PDB entry 9VWT | X-ray diffraction, 1.77 A resolution | chains A and B

# Chain A
Molecule: Plasma kallikrein light chain
From: Homo sapiens
Reference sequence: P03952 (KLKB1_HUMAN); the construct lacks a stretch of the UniProt sequence and is renumbered around it, so the offset changes along the chain: 16-38 = UniProt 391-413; 39-60 = UniProt 416-437; 66-148 = UniProt 447-529; 150-173 = UniProt 530-553; 5 more segments
Amino-acid sequence (237 residues; row label = number of the first residue in the row; note: 10 numbers in that range are skipped by the numbering (no residue carries them; nothing is unmodelled there); a row labelled like 38A-38B holds insertion residues (38A, then the next letters in order)):
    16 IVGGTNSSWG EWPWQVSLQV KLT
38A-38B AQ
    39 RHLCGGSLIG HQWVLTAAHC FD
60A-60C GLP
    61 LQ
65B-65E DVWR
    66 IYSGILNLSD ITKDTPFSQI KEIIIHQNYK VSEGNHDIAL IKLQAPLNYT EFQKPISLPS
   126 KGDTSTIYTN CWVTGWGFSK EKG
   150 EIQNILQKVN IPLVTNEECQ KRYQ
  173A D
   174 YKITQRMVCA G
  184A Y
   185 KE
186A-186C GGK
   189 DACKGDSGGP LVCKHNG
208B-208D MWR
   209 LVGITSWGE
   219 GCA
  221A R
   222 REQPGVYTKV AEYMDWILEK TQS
Differences from the reference sequence: engineered mutation Ser122 (Cys503 in P03952)
Disulfide bonds: Cys42-Cys58, Cys136-Cys201, Cys168-Cys182, Cys191-Cys220
Swiss-Prot annotation at these positions:
  - active site (Charge relay system): His57, Asp102, Ser195
  - glycosylation (N-linked (GlcNAc...) asparagine): Asn21, Asn72, Asn113

# Chain B
Molecule: peptide inhibitor
Amino-acid sequence (10 residues; row label = number of the first residue in the row):
     1 CPAYSXYLDC
Modified positions: M70 ((2S)-2-azanyl-3-(1-carbamimidoylpiperidin-4-yl)propanoic acid) at position 6
Disulfide bonds: Cys1-Cys10

# Chain A / chain B interface
Pairs across the interface - 34 pairs, chain A then chain B:
  Arg39(A) with Asp9(B), salt bridge
  His40(A) with Leu8(B)
  Leu41(A) with Tyr7(B)
  His57(A) with Tyr7(B)
  Cys58(A) with Tyr7(B)
  Asp60(A) with Tyr7(B)
  Leu60B(A) with Tyr7(B)
  Val96(A) with Pro2(B)
  Phe143(A) with Leu8(B), hydrophobic
  Ile151(A) with Leu8(B), hydrophobic
  Asp173A(A) with Tyr4(B), hydrogen bond
  Tyr174(A) with Ala3(B); Tyr4(B), hydrophobic
  Asp189(A) with M70_6(B)
  Ala190(A) with M70_6(B)
  Cys191(A) with M70_6(B)
  Lys192(A) with Ser5(B), hydrogen bond (side chain-backbone); M70_6(B); Tyr7(B), hydrogen bond (side chain-backbone); Cys10(B)
  Gly193(A) with M70_6(B), hydrogen bond (backbone-backbone); Leu8(B)
  Ser195(A) with M70_6(B), hydrogen bond (side chain-backbone); Tyr7(B)
  Thr213(A) with M70_6(B)
  Ser214(A) with M70_6(B)
  Trp215(A) with Tyr4(B); M70_6(B)
  Gly216(A) with Tyr4(B), hydrogen bond (backbone-backbone); M70_6(B)
  Glu217(A) with Tyr4(B), hydrogen bond
  Gly219(A) with M70_6(B)
  Cys220(A) with M70_6(B)
  Gly226(A) with M70_6(B)
Also at the interface, not in a pair above, chain A (28 interface residues in all): Ser97, Tyr172

# In short
Chain A and chain B form an interface of 28 and 9 residues respectively; the contacts include 7 hydrogen bonds
and 1 salt bridge. Polar contacts include Arg39(A)-Asp9(B), Asp173A(A)-Tyr4(B) and Lys192(A)-Ser5(B). Curated
annotation (UniProt) lists 3 active-site residues on chain A.
Chain A is Plasma kallikrein light chain (Homo sapiens) and chain B is peptide inhibitor; the structure, The
catalytic domain of human plasma kallikrein with peptide inhibitor 070, was determined by X-ray diffraction.
